Entry 6BR1 (X-ray diffraction, 2.30 A resolution); this record covers chains D and E of the 6 polymer chains in the assembly.

[Chain D]
Molecule: Tubulin beta-2B chain
Organism: Sus scrofa
Reference sequence: A0A287AGU7 (A0A287AGU7_PIG); residue numbers follow UniProt; this construct covers 1-445
Amino-acid sequence (445 residues; row label = number of the first residue in the row):
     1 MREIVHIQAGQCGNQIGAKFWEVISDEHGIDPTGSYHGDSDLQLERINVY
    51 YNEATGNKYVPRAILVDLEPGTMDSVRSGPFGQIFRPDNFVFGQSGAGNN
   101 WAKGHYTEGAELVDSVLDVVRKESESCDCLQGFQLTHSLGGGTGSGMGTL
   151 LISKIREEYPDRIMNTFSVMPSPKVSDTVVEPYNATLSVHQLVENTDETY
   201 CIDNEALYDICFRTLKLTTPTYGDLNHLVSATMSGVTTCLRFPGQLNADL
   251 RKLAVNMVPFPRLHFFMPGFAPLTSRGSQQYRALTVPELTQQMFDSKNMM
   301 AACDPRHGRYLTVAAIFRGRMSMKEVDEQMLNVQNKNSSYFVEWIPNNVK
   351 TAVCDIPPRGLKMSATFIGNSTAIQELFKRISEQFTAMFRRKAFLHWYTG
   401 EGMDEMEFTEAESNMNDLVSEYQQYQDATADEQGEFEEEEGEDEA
Disordered / not traced: 274-283, 432-445
Ligand contacts:
  - E3Y (2-chloro-4-(6-methoxy-3,4-dihydroquinolin-1(2H)-yl)pyrido[2,3-d]pyrimidine): Val236, Cys239, Leu240, Leu246, Ala248, Asp249, Lys252, Leu253, Asn256, Met257, Thr312, Val313, Ala314, Ala315, Ile316, Asn348, Lys350, Thr351, Ala352
  - GDP (guanosine-5'-diphosphate): Gly10, Gln11, Cys12, Gln15, Ile16, Asp67, Glu69, Asn99, Ser138, Gly140, Gly141, Gly142, Thr143, Gly144, Val169, Pro171, Val175, Ser176, Glu181, Asn204, Leu207, Tyr222, Leu225, Asn226
Reported in the primary citation:
  - binding site for E3Y: Val236, Cys239, Leu240, Leu246, Asn256, Met257, Ala314, Lys350

[Chain E]
Molecule: Stathmin-4
Organism: Homo sapiens
Reference sequence: Q9H169 (STMN4_HUMAN); residues 5-145 here correspond to UniProt positions 49-189 (UniProt number = residue number + 44)
Amino-acid sequence (143 residues; each row starts with the number of its first residue):
     3 MADMEVIELNKCTSGQSFEVILKPPSFDGVPEFNASLPRRRDPSLEEIQK
    53 KLEAAEERRKYQEAELLKHLAEKREHEREVIQKAIEENNNFIKMAKEKLA
   103 QKMESNKENREAHLAAMLERLQEKDKHAEEVRKNKELKEEASR
Disordered / not traced: 3-5, 29-43, 142-145
Differences from the reference sequence: expression tag (3-4)
UniProt features mapped onto this chain:
  - modified residue: Ser46 (Phosphoserine)

[Interface between chain D and chain E]
Residue-residue contacts (22; chain D residue first):
  Tyr106(D) - His129(E)  hydrogen bond
  Tyr106(D) - Ala130(E)  hydrophobic
  Tyr106(D) - Val133(E)  hydrophobic
  Tyr106(D) - Arg134(E)  hydrogen bond (backbone-side chain)
  Ala110(D) - Arg134(E)
  Ser153(D) - Lys126(E)  hydrogen bond
  Lys154(D) - Asp127(E)  salt bridge
  Glu157(D) - Leu120(E)
  Glu157(D) - Leu123(E)
  Glu157(D) - Gln124(E)  hydrogen bond
  Glu157(D) - Asp127(E)
  Pro160(D) - Leu116(E)  hydrophobic
  Pro160(D) - Met119(E)
  Gln191(D) - Lys126(E)  hydrogen bond
  Asn195(D) - Leu123(E)
  Gly400(D) - Lys137(E)
  Glu401(D) - Val133(E)
  Glu401(D) - Lys137(E)
  Gly402(D) - Val133(E)
  Gly402(D) - Asn136(E)
  Gly402(D) - Lys137(E)
  Glu407(D) - His129(E)  salt bridge
Also at the interface, not in a pair above, chain D (16 interface residues in all): Thr107, Arg156, Asp161, Met403
Also at the interface, not in a pair above, chain E (15 interface residues in all): Arg112, Lys140

[Summary]
16 residues of chain D face 15 of chain E across their interface, with 5 hydrogen bonds and 2 salt bridges.
Polar pairs include Lys154(D)-Asp127(E), Glu407(D)-His129(E) and Tyr106(D)-His129(E). Chain D binds GDP and
compound E3Y. The paper reports a binding site for E3Y at Val236(D), Cys239(D) and Leu240(D) among others.
Chain D is Tubulin beta-2B chain (Sus scrofa) and chain E is Stathmin-4 (Homo sapiens); the structure,
Tubulin-RB3_SLD-TTL in complex with heterocyclic pyrimidine compound 4a, was determined by X-ray diffraction
(same publication as 6BRF, 6BRY and 6BS2).
